Entry 3S2H (X-ray diffraction, 3.30 A resolution); this record covers chains B and J of the 12 polymer chains in the assembly.

[Chain B]
Name: DNA-directed RNA polymerase II subunit RPB2
Source organism: Saccharomyces cerevisiae
Notes: EC 2.7.7.6
UniProtKB: P08518 (RPB2_YEAST); residue numbers follow UniProt; this construct covers 1-1224
Chain sequence (1224 residues; row label = number of the first residue in the row):
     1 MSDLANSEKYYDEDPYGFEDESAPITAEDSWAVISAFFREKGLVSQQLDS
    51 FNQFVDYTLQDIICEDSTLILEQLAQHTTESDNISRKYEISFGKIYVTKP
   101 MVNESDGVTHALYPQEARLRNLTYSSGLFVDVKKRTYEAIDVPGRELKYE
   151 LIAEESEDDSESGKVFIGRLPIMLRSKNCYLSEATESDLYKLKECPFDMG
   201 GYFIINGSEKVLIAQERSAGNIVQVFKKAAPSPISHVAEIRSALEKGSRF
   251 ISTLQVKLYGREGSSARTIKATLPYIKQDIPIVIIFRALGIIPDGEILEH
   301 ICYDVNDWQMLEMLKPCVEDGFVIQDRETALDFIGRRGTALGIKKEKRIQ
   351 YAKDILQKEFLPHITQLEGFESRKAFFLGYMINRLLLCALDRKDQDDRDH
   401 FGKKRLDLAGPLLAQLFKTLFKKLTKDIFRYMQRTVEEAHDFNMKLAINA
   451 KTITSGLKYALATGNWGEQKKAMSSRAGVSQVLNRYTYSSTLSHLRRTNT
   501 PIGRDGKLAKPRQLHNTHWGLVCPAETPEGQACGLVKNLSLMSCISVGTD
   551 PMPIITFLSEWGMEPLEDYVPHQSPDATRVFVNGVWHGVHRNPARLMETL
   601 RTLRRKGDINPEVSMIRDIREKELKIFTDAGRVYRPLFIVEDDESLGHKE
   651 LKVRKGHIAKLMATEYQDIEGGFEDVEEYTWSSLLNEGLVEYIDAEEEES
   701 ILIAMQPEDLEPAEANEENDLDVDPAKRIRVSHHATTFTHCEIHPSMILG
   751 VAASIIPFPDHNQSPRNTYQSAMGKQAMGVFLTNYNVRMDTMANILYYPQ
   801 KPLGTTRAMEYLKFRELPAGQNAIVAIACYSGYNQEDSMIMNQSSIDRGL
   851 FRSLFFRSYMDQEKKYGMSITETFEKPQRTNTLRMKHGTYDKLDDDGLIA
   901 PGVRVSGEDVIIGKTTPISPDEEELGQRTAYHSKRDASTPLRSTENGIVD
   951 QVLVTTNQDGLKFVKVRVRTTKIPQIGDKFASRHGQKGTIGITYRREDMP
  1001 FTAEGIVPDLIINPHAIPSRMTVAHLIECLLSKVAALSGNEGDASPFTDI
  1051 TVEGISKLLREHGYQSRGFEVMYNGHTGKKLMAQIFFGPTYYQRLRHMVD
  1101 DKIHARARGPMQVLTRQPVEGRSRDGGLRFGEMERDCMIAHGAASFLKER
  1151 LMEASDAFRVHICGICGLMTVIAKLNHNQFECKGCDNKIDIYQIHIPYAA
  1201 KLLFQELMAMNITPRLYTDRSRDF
Disordered / not traced: 1-19, 71-88, 142-163, 336-344, 438-445, 503-508, 669-677, 716-721, 920-932
Ion coordination: Zn2+: C1163, C1166, C1182, C1185

[Chain J]
Name: DNA-directed RNA polymerases I, II, and III subunit RPABC5
Source organism: Saccharomyces cerevisiae
UniProtKB: P22139 (RPAB5_YEAST); residues 1-70 here = UniProt positions 1-70
Chain sequence (70 residues; row label = number of the first residue in the row):
     1 MIVPVRCFSCGKVVGDKWESYLNLLQEDELDEGTALSRLGLKRYCCRRMI
    51 LTHVDLIEKFLRYNPLEKRD
Disordered / not traced: 66-70
Ion coordination: Zn2+: C7, C10, C45, C46
Curated features (UniProtKB/Swiss-Prot):
  - binding site (Zn(2+)): C7, C10, C45, C46
  - cross-link: K59 (Glycyl lysine isopeptide (Lys-Gly) (interchain with G-Cter in ubiquitin))

[How chain B and chain J interact]
Contacting residue pairs (76):
  E186(B) - R62(J)  salt bridge
  Y190(B) - K59(J)
  Y190(B) - R62(J)
  Y190(B) - Y63(J)  hydrophobic
  K193(B) - P65(J)
  C195(B) - Y63(J)
  F197(B) - K59(J)
  V780(B) - L56(J)  hydrophobic
  T783(B) - K59(J)
  T783(B) - F60(J)
  T783(B) - Y63(J)
  N784(B) - Y63(J)  hydrogen bond (backbone-side chain)
  Y785(B) - M1(J)
  Y785(B) - F60(J)  hydrophobic
  N786(B) - F60(J)
  I795(B) - M1(J)  hydrophobic
  L796(B) - M1(J)
  Y797(B) - M1(J)
  Y798(B) - M1(J)
  Y798(B) - I2(J)
  Y798(B) - P4(J)  hydrophobic
  Y798(B) - F8(J)  hydrophobic
  Q800(B) - R48(J)  hydrogen bond (side chain-backbone)
  Q800(B) - M49(J)
  Q800(B) - T52(J)
  K801(B) - L51(J)  hydrogen bond (side chain-backbone)
  K801(B) - T52(J)  hydrogen bond (backbone-backbone)
  K801(B) - H53(J)
  K801(B) - V54(J)
  L803(B) - R48(J)
  L803(B) - L51(J)  hydrophobic
  L803(B) - T52(J)
  R815(B) - V54(J)
  E816(B) - V54(J)
  E816(B) - L56(J)
  L817(B) - L56(J)  hydrophobic
  P818(B) - V54(J)  hydrophobic
  Q821(B) - F8(J)
  N822(B) - R48(J)  hydrogen bond (backbone-side chain)
  N822(B) - T52(J)
  A823(B) - R48(J)
  I824(B) - Y44(J)  hydrophobic
  I824(B) - C45(J)  hydrophobic
  I824(B) - R48(J)
  N842(B) - S9(J)
  S845(B) - F8(J)  hydrogen bond (side chain-backbone)
  S845(B) - S9(J)  hydrogen bond (side chain-backbone)
  R848(B) - C7(J)
  R848(B) - F8(J)  hydrogen bond (side chain-backbone)
  R848(B) - S9(J)  hydrogen bond (side chain-backbone)
  R848(B) - C10(J)
  R848(B) - G11(J)
  G849(B) - F8(J)
  L850(B) - F8(J)
  L850(B) - R48(J)
  R996(B) - S9(J)
  R996(B) - C10(J)  hydrogen bond (side chain-backbone)
  I1006(B) - R43(J)
  I1006(B) - Y44(J)  hydrophobic
  I1006(B) - C45(J)  hydrophobic
  D1009(B) - F8(J)
  D1009(B) - S9(J)
  D1009(B) - R48(J)  salt bridge
  K1033(B) - Y44(J)
  A1035(B) - L51(J)
  A1036(B) - Y44(J)  hydrophobic
  A1036(B) - R47(J)  hydrogen bond (backbone-side chain)
  L1037(B) - Y44(J)  hydrophobic
  L1037(B) - R47(J)  hydrogen bond (backbone-side chain)
  S1038(B) - G33(J)
  G1039(B) - E32(J)
  G1039(B) - G33(J)
  G1039(B) - L51(J)
  Y1064(B) - Y44(J)
  E1070(B) - Y44(J)  hydrogen bond
  F1087(B) - Y44(J)
Other interface residues (no listed pair), chain B (52 interface residues in all): K191, E194, P196, V787, P799, S844, V1007, N1040, G1088, P1089
Other interface residues (no listed pair), chain J (28 interface residues in all): L36, N64

[In short]
Chain B and chain J form an interface of 52 and 28 residues respectively; the contacts include 13 hydrogen
bonds and 2 salt bridges. Among the polar pairs are E186(B)-R62(J), D1009(B)-R48(J) and N784(B)-Y63(J).
Curated annotation (UniProt) lists 4 Zn2+-binding residues on chain J.
Chain B is DNA-directed RNA polymerase II subunit RPB2 and chain J is DNA-directed RNA polymerases I, II, and
III subunit RPABC5, both from Saccharomyces cerevisiae; the structure, RNA Polymerase II Initiation Complex
with a 6-nt RNA containing a 2[prime]-iodo ATP, was determined by X-ray diffraction, deposited together with
3RZD, 3RZO, 3S14, 3S15, 3S16, 3S17 and 5 further entries.
